Entry 3R7S (X-ray diffraction, 2.25 A resolution); this record covers chains A and B.

Chain A:
Protein: Caspase-2 subunit p18
Source organism: Homo sapiens
Notes: EC 3.4.22.55
UniProtKB: P42575 (CASP2_HUMAN); residue numbers follow UniProt; this construct covers 175-333
Amino-acid sequence (160 residues; each row starts with the number of its first residue):
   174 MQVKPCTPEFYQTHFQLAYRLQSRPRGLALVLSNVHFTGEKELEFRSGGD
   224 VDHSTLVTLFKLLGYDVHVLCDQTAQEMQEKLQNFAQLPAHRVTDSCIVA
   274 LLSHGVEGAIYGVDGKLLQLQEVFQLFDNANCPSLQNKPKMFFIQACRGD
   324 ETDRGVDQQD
Unresolved in the structure: 333
Sequence notes: expression tag (174)
UniProt features mapped onto this chain:
  - active site: His277, Cys320
  - mutagenesis: Cys320 (C320S: Loss of function)

Chain B:
Protein: Caspase-2 subunit p12
Source organism: Homo sapiens
Notes: EC 3.4.22.55
UniProtKB: P42575 (CASP2_HUMAN); residues 349-452 here = UniProt positions 349-452
Amino-acid sequence (112 residues; each row starts with the number of its first residue):
   349 GKEKLPKMRLPTRSDMICGYACLKGTAAMRNTKRGSWYIEALAQVFSERA
   399 CDMHVADMLVKVNALIKDREGYAPGTEFHRCKEMSEYCSTLCRHLYLFPG
   449 HPPTLEHHHHHH
Unresolved in the structure: 349-353, 452-460
Sequence notes: expression tag (453-460)
UniProt features mapped onto this chain:
  - natural variant: Gln392 to Thr452 (deletion: In MRT80)
  - mutagenesis: Ala369 (A369T: Loss of function)
Reported in the primary citation:
  - mutagenesis - T380A, Y420A: decreased catalytic activity on Ac-VDVAD-AFC
  - mutagenesis - T380A/Y420A: abolished catalytic activity on pentapeptide substrate

Chain A / chain B interface:
Contacting residue pairs (127):
  Met174(A) - Ala391(B)  hydrophobic
  Gln175(A) - Ser395(B)
  Val176(A) - Ser395(B)
  Val176(A) - Pro447(B)  hydrophobic
  Lys177(A) - Ser395(B)  hydrogen bond (backbone-backbone)
  Lys177(A) - Cys399(B)
  Lys177(A) - Pro447(B)
  Pro178(A) - Cys399(B)
  Pro178(A) - Pro447(B)
  Cys179(A) - Cys399(B)
  Cys179(A) - Phe446(B)  hydrophobic
  Cys179(A) - Pro447(B)  hydrogen bond (backbone-backbone)
  Cys179(A) - His449(B)
  Pro181(A) - His449(B)
  Phe183(A) - Cys399(B)
  Phe183(A) - Asp400(B)
  Phe183(A) - Tyr444(B)  hydrophobic
  Tyr184(A) - Phe446(B)  hydrophobic
  Tyr184(A) - His449(B)
  His187(A) - Tyr444(B)
  Gln189(A) - Arg441(B)  hydrogen bond (backbone-side chain)
  Leu190(A) - His442(B)
  Ala191(A) - Arg441(B)  hydrogen bond (backbone-side chain)
  Ala191(A) - His442(B)
  Ala191(A) - Tyr444(B)  hydrophobic
  Tyr192(A) - Asp363(B)  hydrogen bond
  Tyr192(A) - Leu439(B)
  Tyr192(A) - Cys440(B)  hydrogen bond (side chain-backbone)
  Tyr192(A) - Arg441(B)
  Tyr192(A) - His442(B)  hydrogen bond (backbone-backbone)
  Leu194(A) - Leu443(B)  hydrophobic
  Leu194(A) - Tyr444(B)
  Leu194(A) - Phe446(B)
  Gln195(A) - Phe446(B)
  Gln195(A) - His449(B)  hydrogen bond (side chain-backbone)
  Gln195(A) - Pro450(B)
  Arg197(A) - Gly448(B)
  Arg197(A) - His449(B)  hydrogen bond (side chain-backbone)
  Arg197(A) - Pro450(B)  hydrogen bond (side chain-backbone)
  Arg199(A) - Leu445(B)  hydrogen bond (side chain-backbone)
  Arg199(A) - Phe446(B)  hydrogen bond (side chain-backbone)
  Arg199(A) - His449(B)  hydrogen bond (side chain-backbone)
  Arg199(A) - Pro450(B)
  Arg219(A) - Arg378(B)
  Ser220(A) - Arg378(B)  hydrogen bond (backbone-side chain)
  Ser220(A) - Thr380(B)
  Gly221(A) - Asn379(B)
  Gly221(A) - Thr380(B)
  Gly221(A) - Gly383(B)
  Val224(A) - Arg382(B)
  Val224(A) - Gly383(B)
  Asp225(A) - Gly383(B)
  Asp225(A) - Ser384(B)  hydrogen bond
  Asp225(A) - Ile387(B)
  Thr228(A) - Ile387(B)
  Thr228(A) - Ala391(B)
  Leu229(A) - Ile387(B)  hydrophobic
  Tyr238(A) - Leu445(B)
  His277(A) - Arg378(B)
  Glu280(A) - Lys372(B)  salt bridge
  Gln294(A) - Arg361(B)  hydrogen bond
  Phe297(A) - Arg361(B)
  Phe297(A) - Met364(B)
  Phe297(A) - Cys366(B)  hydrophobic
  Phe297(A) - Tyr368(B)
  Phe300(A) - Met364(B)
  Asp301(A) - Thr360(B)
  Asp301(A) - Arg361(B)
  Asp301(A) - Met364(B)
  Asn302(A) - Leu358(B)
  Asn302(A) - Pro359(B)  hydrogen bond (side chain-backbone)
  Asn302(A) - Thr360(B)  hydrogen bond (backbone-backbone)
  Asn302(A) - Arg361(B)
  Asn302(A) - Ser362(B)  hydrogen bond
  Ala303(A) - Thr360(B)
  Gln309(A) - Leu358(B)
  Asn310(A) - Leu358(B)
  Asn310(A) - Asp363(B)
  Lys311(A) - Asp363(B)
  Pro312(A) - Asp363(B)
  Pro312(A) - Leu443(B)  hydrophobic
  Lys313(A) - Ser362(B)
  Lys313(A) - Asp363(B)  hydrogen bond (backbone-backbone)
  Lys313(A) - Met364(B)
  Lys313(A) - Ile365(B)  hydrogen bond (backbone-backbone)
  Met314(A) - Ile365(B)
  Met314(A) - Leu443(B)  hydrophobic
  Met314(A) - Leu445(B)  hydrophobic
  Phe315(A) - Met364(B)  hydrophobic
  Phe315(A) - Ile365(B)  hydrogen bond (backbone-backbone)
  Phe315(A) - Cys366(B)
  Phe315(A) - Gly367(B)  hydrogen bond (backbone-backbone)
  Phe316(A) - Gly367(B)
  Phe316(A) - Tyr386(B)
  Phe316(A) - Leu390(B)  hydrophobic
  Ile317(A) - Cys366(B)  hydrophobic
  Ile317(A) - Gly367(B)  hydrogen bond (backbone-backbone)
  Ile317(A) - Tyr368(B)
  Ile317(A) - Ala369(B)  hydrogen bond (backbone-backbone)
  Gln318(A) - Ala369(B)
  Gln318(A) - Ala376(B)
  Gln318(A) - Ser384(B)  hydrogen bond
  Gln318(A) - Tyr386(B)
  Gln318(A) - Ile387(B)
  Ala319(A) - Cys370(B)  hydrogen bond (backbone-side chain)
  Cys320(A) - Thr374(B)
  Cys320(A) - Ala375(B)  hydrophobic
  Cys320(A) - Ala376(B)
  Arg321(A) - Tyr368(B)
  Arg321(A) - Cys370(B)  hydrogen bond (side chain-backbone)
  Arg321(A) - Leu371(B)
  Arg321(A) - Lys372(B)
  Arg321(A) - Gly373(B)  hydrogen bond (backbone-backbone)
  Arg321(A) - Thr374(B)  hydrogen bond (backbone-backbone)
  Arg321(A) - Glu434(B)  salt bridge
  Gly322(A) - Gly373(B)
  Gly322(A) - Thr374(B)  hydrogen bond (backbone-backbone)
  Gly322(A) - Ala375(B)
  Asp323(A) - Ala375(B)
  Glu324(A) - Gly373(B)
  Glu324(A) - Thr374(B)
  Glu324(A) - Ala375(B)  hydrogen bond (backbone-backbone)
  Thr325(A) - Met377(B)
  Thr325(A) - Cys429(B)
  Asp326(A) - Cys429(B)
  Asp326(A) - Lys430(B)  hydrogen bond (backbone-backbone)
  Gly328(A) - Lys430(B)
Also at the interface, not in a pair above, chain A (61 interface residues in all): Phe188, Arg193, Phe218, Gly222, Leu232, Leu236, Leu275, Arg327
Also at the interface, not in a pair above, chain B (55 interface residues in all): Lys381, Phe394, Glu396, Ala398, Val403, Leu407, Arg428

Summary:
61 residues of chain A face 55 of chain B across their interface, with 33 hydrogen bonds and 2 salt bridges.
Polar contacts include Glu280(A)-Lys372(B), Arg321(A)-Glu434(B) and Gln189(A)-Arg441(B). The paper reports
that T380A and Y420A of chain B reduce catalytic activity on Ac-VDVAD-AFC; T380A/Y420A of chain B abolish
catalytic activity on pentapeptide substrate.
Here chain A is Caspase-2 subunit p18 and chain B is Caspase-2 subunit p12, both from Homo sapiens. Entry 3R7S
(Crystal Structure of Apo Caspase2) was determined by X-ray diffraction, deposited together with 3R5J, 3R6G,
3R6L, 3R7B and 3R7N.
